PDB entry 3GYS | X-ray diffraction, 2.90 A resolution | chains A and B of the 4 polymer chains in the assembly

# Chain A
Name: Hemoglobin subunit alpha
Source organism: Felis silvestris catus
Reference sequence: P07405 (HBA_FELCA); residues 1-141 here = UniProt positions 1-141
Chain sequence (141 residues; numbered 1 to 141; the number before each row is that of its first residue):
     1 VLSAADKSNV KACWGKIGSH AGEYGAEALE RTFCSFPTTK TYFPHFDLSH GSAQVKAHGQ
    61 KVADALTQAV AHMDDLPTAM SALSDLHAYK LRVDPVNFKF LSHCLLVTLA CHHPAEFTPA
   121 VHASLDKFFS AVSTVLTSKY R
Not modelled in the structure: 139-141
Ion coordination: heme Fe near His-87 (its only coordinating residue here)
Small-molecule neighbours: heme (HEM): Thr-39, Tyr-42, Phe-43, His-45, Phe-46, His-58, Lys-61, Val-62, Ala-65, Leu-66, Leu-83, Leu-86, His-87, Leu-91, Val-93, Asn-97, Phe-98, Leu-101, Val-132, Leu-136
UniProt features mapped onto this chain:
  - binding site (O2): His-58
  - binding site (heme b): His-87
  - modified residue: Ser-3 (Phosphoserine), Lys-7 (N6-succinyllysine), Lys-11 (N6-succinyllysine), Lys-16 (N6-acetyllysine), Tyr-24 (Phosphotyrosine), Ser-35 (Phosphoserine), Lys-40 (N6-succinyllysine), Ser-49 (Phosphoserine), Ser-102 (Phosphoserine), Thr-108 (Phosphothreonine), Ser-124 (Phosphoserine), Thr-134 (Phosphothreonine), Thr-137 (Phosphothreonine), Ser-138 (Phosphoserine)

# Chain B
Name: Hemoglobin subunit beta-A/B
Source organism: Felis silvestris catus
Reference sequence: P07412 (HBB_FELCA); residue numbers follow UniProt; this construct covers 2-146
Chain sequence (145 residues; each row starts with the number of its first residue):
     2 FLTAEEKGLV NGLWGKVNVD EVGGEALGRL LVVYPWTQRF FESFGDLSSA DAIMSNAKVK
    62 AHGKKVLNSF SDGLKNIDDL KGAFAKLSEL HCDKLHVDPE NFRLLGNVLV CVLAHHFGHD
   122 FNPQVQAAFQ KVVAGVANAL AHKYH
Ion coordination: heme Fe near His-92 (its only coordinating residue here)
Small-molecule neighbours: heme (HEM): Leu-31, Phe-41, Phe-42, His-63, Lys-66, Val-67, Ser-70, Phe-85, Leu-88, Leu-91, His-92, Leu-96, Val-98, Asn-102, Phe-103, Leu-106, Gly-107, Val-137, Leu-141
UniProt features mapped onto this chain:
  - binding site (heme b): His-63, His-92
  - modified residue: Ser-44 (Phosphoserine), Lys-59 (N6-acetyllysine), Lys-82 (N6-acetyllysine), Cys-93 (S-nitrosocysteine), Lys-144 (N6-acetyllysine)

# How chain A and chain B interact
Residue-residue contacts (32; chain A residue first):
  Arg-31(A) with Phe-122(B), hydrogen bond (side chain-backbone); Asn-123(B); Pro-124(B); Gln-127(B), hydrogen bond
  Cys-34(A) with Pro-124(B); Ala-128(B)
  Ser-35(A) with Gln-127(B), hydrogen bond; Ala-128(B); Gln-131(B)
  His-103(A) with Asn-108(B); Val-111(B); Gln-131(B), hydrogen bond
  Cys-104(A) with Gln-127(B)
  Val-107(A) with Val-111(B), hydrophobic; Ala-115(B), hydrophobic; Gln-127(B)
  Ala-110(A) with Ala-115(B); His-116(B)
  Cys-111(A) with Ala-115(B), hydrophobic; Gly-119(B)
  Pro-114(A) with His-116(B), hydrogen bond (backbone-side chain)
  Phe-117(A) with Arg-30(B), hydrogen bond (backbone-side chain); His-116(B)
  Thr-118(A) with Arg-30(B)
  Pro-119(A) with Arg-30(B); Met-55(B), hydrophobic
  His-122(A) with Arg-30(B), hydrogen bond; Val-34(B); Cys-112(B)
  Ala-123(A) with Val-33(B); Val-34(B)
  Asp-126(A) with Tyr-35(B), hydrogen bond
Other interface residues (no listed pair), chain A (18 interface residues in all): Glu-30, Phe-36, Leu-106
Other interface residues (no listed pair), chain B (18 interface residues in all): His-120

# Summary
The chain A/chain B interface involves 18 residues from each chain; the contacts include 8 hydrogen bonds.
Polar pairs include Arg-31(A)/Phe-122(B), Arg-31(A)/Gln-127(B) and Ser-35(A)/Gln-127(B). Chain A binds heme.
Ligands of chain B: heme.
Chain A is Hemoglobin subunit alpha and chain B is Hemoglobin subunit beta-A/B, both from Felis silvestris
catus; the structure, Crystal structure determination of cat (Felis silvestris catus) hemoglobin at 2.9
angstrom resolution, was determined by X-ray diffraction.
